PDB entry 8PHD | X-ray diffraction, 2.08 A resolution | chains A and B

Chain A:
Protein: Cell division cycle protein 123 homolog
From: Homo sapiens
UniProtKB: O75794 (CD123_HUMAN); residues 1-336 here = UniProt positions 1-336
Chain sequence (356 residues; row label = number of the first residue in the row; numbers below 1 keep their minus sign (Met-19 is residue -19)):
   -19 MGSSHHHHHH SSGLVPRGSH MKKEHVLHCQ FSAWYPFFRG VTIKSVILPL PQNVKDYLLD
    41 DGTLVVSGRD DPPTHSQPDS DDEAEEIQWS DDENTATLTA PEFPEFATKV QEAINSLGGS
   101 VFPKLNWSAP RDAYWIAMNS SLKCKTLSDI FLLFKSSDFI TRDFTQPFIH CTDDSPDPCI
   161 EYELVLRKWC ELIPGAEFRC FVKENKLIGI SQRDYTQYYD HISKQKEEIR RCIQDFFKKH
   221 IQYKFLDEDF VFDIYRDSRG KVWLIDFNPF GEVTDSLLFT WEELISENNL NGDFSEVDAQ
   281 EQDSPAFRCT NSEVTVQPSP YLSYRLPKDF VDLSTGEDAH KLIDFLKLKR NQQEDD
Disordered / not traced: -19 to -1, 51-68, 71-74, 294-300, 311-317
Construct notes: initiating methionine (-19); expression tag (-18 to 0)
Swiss-Prot annotation at these positions:
  - binding site (ATP): Lys104, Trp107, Ala109, Arg111, Arg167, Lys168, Trp169, Cys170, Glu177, Arg179, Arg193, Asp233, Asp246, Asn248
  - binding site (Mg(2+)): Asp246, Asn248
  - modified residue: Ser60 (Phosphoserine)
  - mutagenesis: Asp233 (D233A: Severely disrupts assembly factor activity), Asp246 (D246A: Severely disrupts assembly factor activity)
Ion coordination: Mg2+: Asp246, Asn248 (together with ATP)
Ligand contacts: ATP (adenosine-5'-triphosphate): Ile23, Phe102, Lys104, Trp107, Ser108, Ala109, Arg111, Arg167, Lys168, Trp169, Cys170, Leu172, Glu177, Arg179, Arg193, Asp233, Ile245, Asp246, Asn248

Chain B:
Protein: Eukaryotic translation initiation factor 2 subunit 3
From: Homo sapiens
Notes: EC 3.6.5.3
UniProtKB: P41091 (IF2G_HUMAN); numbering as in UniProt (aligned over 363-472)
Chain sequence (111 residues; row label = number of the first residue in the row):
   362 MALPEIFTEL EISYFLLRRL LGVRTEGDKK AAKVQKLSKN EVLMVNIGSL STGGRVSAVK
   422 ADLGKIVLTN PVCTEVGEKI ALSRRVEKHW RLIGWGQIRR GVTIKPTVDD D
Disordered / not traced: 362-364, 384-390, 466-472
Construct notes: initiating methionine (362)
Swiss-Prot annotation at these positions:
  - region: Gly457 to Val469 (Interacts with CDC123)
  - natural variant: Pro432 (P432S: Found in patients with hypopituitarism with glucose dysregulation)

How chain A and chain B interact:
Residue-residue contacts (86; chain A residue first):
  Leu39(A) - Lys449(B)  hydrogen bond (backbone-side chain)
  Asp40(A) - Lys449(B)
  Asp41(A) - Val447(B)
  Asp41(A) - Glu448(B)  hydrogen bond (backbone-backbone)
  Asp41(A) - Lys449(B)  salt bridge
  Gly42(A) - Arg446(B)
  Thr43(A) - Glu402(B)  hydrogen bond
  Thr43(A) - Arg445(B)
  Thr43(A) - Arg446(B)  hydrogen bond (backbone-backbone)
  Leu44(A) - Asn401(B)
  Leu44(A) - Glu402(B)
  Leu44(A) - Val403(B)  hydrogen bond (backbone-backbone)
  Leu44(A) - Arg446(B)
  Val45(A) - Asn401(B)
  Arg49(A) - Asn401(B)  hydrogen bond
  Arg49(A) - Arg416(B)
  Trp69(A) - Lys421(B)
  Trp69(A) - Leu424(B)  hydrophobic
  Trp69(A) - Gly425(B)
  Trp69(A) - Lys426(B)
  Thr75(A) - Lys400(B)
  Ala76(A) - Ser399(B)
  Ala76(A) - Lys400(B)  hydrogen bond (backbone-backbone)
  Thr77(A) - Lys400(B)
  Thr77(A) - Asn401(B)
  Leu78(A) - Ser399(B)
  Leu78(A) - Lys400(B)  hydrogen bond (backbone-backbone)
  Leu78(A) - Asn401(B)  hydrogen bond (backbone-side chain)
  Leu78(A) - Glu402(B)
  Trp115(A) - Met405(B)  hydrophobic
  Trp115(A) - Ser412(B)
  Trp115(A) - Thr413(B)
  Trp115(A) - Asn431(B)
  Trp115(A) - Trp451(B)
  Ile116(A) - Val403(B)  hydrophobic
  Ile116(A) - Gly414(B)
  Ile116(A) - Thr430(B)  hydrogen bond (backbone-side chain)
  Ala117(A) - Asn431(B)  hydrogen bond (backbone-side chain)
  Met118(A) - Thr430(B)
  Met118(A) - Asn431(B)
  Met118(A) - Pro432(B)
  Asn119(A) - Asn431(B)  hydrogen bond (backbone-side chain)
  Ser120(A) - Asn431(B)  hydrogen bond
  Lys135(A) - Arg446(B)  hydrogen bond (backbone-side chain)
  Ser136(A) - Arg446(B)
  Ser136(A) - Trp451(B)  hydrogen bond (backbone-side chain)
  Ser137(A) - Arg446(B)  hydrogen bond (backbone-side chain)
  Asp138(A) - Arg446(B)  salt bridge
  Asp138(A) - Lys449(B)
  Asp138(A) - His450(B)
  Thr141(A) - Arg446(B)  hydrogen bond
  Thr141(A) - Lys449(B)
  Thr145(A) - Lys449(B)
  Arg305(A) - Met405(B)
  Arg305(A) - Asn407(B)  hydrogen bond (backbone-side chain)
  Arg305(A) - Ser410(B)  hydrogen bond (side chain-backbone)
  Arg305(A) - Leu411(B)
  Arg305(A) - Ser412(B)  hydrogen bond (backbone-side chain)
  Leu306(A) - Met405(B)
  Pro307(A) - Met405(B)
  Pro307(A) - Asn407(B)
  Pro307(A) - Ser444(B)
  Pro307(A) - Trp451(B)
  Pro307(A) - Leu453(B)  hydrophobic
  Lys308(A) - His450(B)
  Lys308(A) - Trp451(B)  hydrogen bond (backbone-backbone)
  Asp309(A) - Trp451(B)
  Asp309(A) - Arg452(B)  salt bridge
  Asp309(A) - Leu453(B)  hydrogen bond (side chain-backbone)
  Ala319(A) - Gly409(B)
  Ile323(A) - Lys440(B)
  Ile323(A) - Ile441(B)
  Ile323(A) - Trp456(B)
  Phe325(A) - Leu382(B)  hydrophobic
  Leu326(A) - Leu378(B)
  Leu326(A) - Gly455(B)
  Leu326(A) - Trp456(B)
  Lys327(A) - Trp456(B)
  Arg330(A) - Phe376(B)
  Arg330(A) - Leu377(B)  hydrogen bond (side chain-backbone)
  Arg330(A) - Leu378(B)
  Arg330(A) - Trp456(B)
  Gln333(A) - Leu378(B)
  Gln333(A) - Arg379(B)  hydrogen bond (side chain-backbone)
  Gln333(A) - Arg380(B)  hydrogen bond (side chain-backbone)
  Asp336(A) - Arg379(B)  salt bridge
Interface residues without a listed pair, chain A (44 interface residues in all): Leu38, Val46, Ser70, Leu132, Leu322, Lys329
Interface residues without a listed pair, chain B (45 interface residues in all): Leu381, Ala419, Val420, Ala442

In short:
The interface between chain A and chain B involves 44 residues on one side and 45 on the other, with 25
hydrogen bonds and 4 salt bridges. Among the polar pairs are Asp41(A)-Lys449(B), Asp138(A)-Arg446(B) and
Asp309(A)-Arg452(B). Ligands of chain A: ATP.
Chain A is Cell division cycle protein 123 homolog and chain B is Eukaryotic translation initiation factor 2
subunit 3, both from Homo sapiens; the structure, Structure of Human Cdc123 bound to domain 3 of eIF2 gamma
and ATP, was determined by X-ray diffraction together with 8PHV from the same study.
